2J6T - chains A and T of the 3 polymer chains in the assembly; structure by X-ray diffraction, 2.60 A resolution.

Chain A:
Molecule: DNA polymerase IV
Source organism: Sulfolobus solfataricus
Notes: EC 2.7.7.7
UniProt: Q97W02 (DPO42_SULSO); numbering as in UniProt (aligned over 1-352)
Sequence (358 residues; each row starts with the number of its first residue; numbers below 1 keep their minus sign (His-5 is residue -5)):
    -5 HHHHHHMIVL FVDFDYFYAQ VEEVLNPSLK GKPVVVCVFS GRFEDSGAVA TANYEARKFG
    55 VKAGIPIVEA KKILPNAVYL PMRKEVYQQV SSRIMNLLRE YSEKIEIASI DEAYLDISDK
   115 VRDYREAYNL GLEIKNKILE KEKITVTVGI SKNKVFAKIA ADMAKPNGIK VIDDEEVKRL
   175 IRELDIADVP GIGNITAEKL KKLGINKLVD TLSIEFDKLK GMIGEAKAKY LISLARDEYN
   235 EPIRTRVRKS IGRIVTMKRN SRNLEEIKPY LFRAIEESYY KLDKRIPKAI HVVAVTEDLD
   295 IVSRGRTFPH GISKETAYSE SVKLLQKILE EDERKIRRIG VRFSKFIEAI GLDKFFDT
Disordered / not traced: -5 to 0, 343-352
Bound ions: Ca2+ site 1: Asp7, Phe8, Asp105 (together with 2'-deoxyadenosine 5'-triphosphate); Ca2+ site 2: Asp7, Asp105, Glu106 (together with 2'-deoxyadenosine 5'-triphosphate); Ca2+ site 3: Ala181, Ile186
Small-molecule neighbours: 2'-deoxyadenosine 5'-triphosphate (DTP): Asp7, Phe8, Asp9, Tyr10, Phe11, Tyr12, Val43, Ala44, Thr45, Tyr48, Arg51, Ala57, Gly58, Ile104, Asp105, Lys159

Chain T:
Molecule: 18-nt DNA strand
Sequence (18 nucleotides; each row starts with the number of its first residue):
     1 TCATXGAATC CTTCCCCC
Disordered / not traced: 1
Modified / non-standard residues: 6OG (6-O-methyl guanosine-5'-monophosphate) at position 5

Interface between chain A and chain T:
Contacting residue pairs (38):
  Val32(A) with DT4(T), phosphate contact; 6OG_5(T), sugar contact
  Ser34(A) with DT4(T), sugar contact
  Phe37(A) with DC2(T), phosphate contact; DA3(T), phosphate contact
  Ser40(A) with DA3(T), phosphate contact
  Gly41(A) with DA3(T), hydrogen bond to the phosphate; DT4(T), sugar contact
  Ala42(A) with DT4(T), base contact
  Gly58(A) with DT4(T), base contact
  Pro60(A) with DC2(T), base contact; DA3(T), sugar contact
  Lys78(A) with DG6(T), sugar contact
  Gly218(A) with DC11(T), phosphate contact
  Glu219(A) with DC11(T), hydrogen bond to the phosphate
  Ala220(A) with DC10(T), phosphate contact; DC11(T), hydrogen bond to the phosphate
  Arg242(A) with DA8(T), phosphate contact
  Lys243(A) with DA8(T), hydrogen bond to the phosphate; DT9(T), salt bridge to the phosphate
  Ser244(A) with DA7(T), phosphate contact; DA8(T), hydrogen bond to the phosphate
  Ile245(A) with DA7(T), phosphate contact
  Gly246(A) with DG6(T), phosphate contact; DA7(T), hydrogen bond to the phosphate
  Arg247(A) with DG6(T), salt bridge to the phosphate; DA7(T), salt bridge to the phosphate
  Ile248(A) with 6OG_5(T), phosphate contact; DG6(T), hydrogen bond to the phosphate
  Val249(A) with 6OG_5(T), phosphate contact
  Thr250(A) with 6OG_5(T), hydrogen bond to the phosphate
  Leu293(A) with DA3(T), base contact
  Arg331(A) with DA3(T), salt bridge to the phosphate; DT4(T), salt bridge to the phosphate
  Arg332(A) with DT4(T), sugar contact; 6OG_5(T), salt bridge to the phosphate
  Arg336(A) with DG6(T), sugar contact; DA7(T), salt bridge to the phosphate
Interface residues without a listed pair, chain A (27 interface residues in all): Lys221, Val241

Overview:
Chain A and chain T form an interface of 27 and 10 residues respectively, with 8 hydrogen bonds and 7 salt
bridges. Polar contacts include Gly41(A)-DA3(T), Glu219(A)-DC11(T) and Ala220(A)-DC11(T). Bound to chain A:
2'-deoxyadenosine 5'-triphosphate. Asp7(A), Phe8(A) and Asp105(A) coordinate Ca2+ site 1.
Chain A is DNA polymerase IV (Sulfolobus solfataricus) and chain T is an 18-nt DNA strand; the structure,
Ternary complex of Sulfolobus solfataricus Dpo4 DNA polymerase, O6- methylguanine modified DNA, and dATP, was
determined by X-ray diffraction (same publication as 2J6S and 2J6U).
